Entry 2JG3 (X-ray diffraction, 1.90 A resolution); this record covers chains A and C of the 3 polymer chains in the assembly.

[Chain A]
Protein: Modification methylase taqi
From: Thermus aquaticus
Notes: EC 2.1.1.72
UniProtKB: P14385 (MTTA_THEAQ); residue numbers follow UniProt; this construct covers 1-421
Amino-acid sequence (421 residues; row label = number of the first residue in the row):
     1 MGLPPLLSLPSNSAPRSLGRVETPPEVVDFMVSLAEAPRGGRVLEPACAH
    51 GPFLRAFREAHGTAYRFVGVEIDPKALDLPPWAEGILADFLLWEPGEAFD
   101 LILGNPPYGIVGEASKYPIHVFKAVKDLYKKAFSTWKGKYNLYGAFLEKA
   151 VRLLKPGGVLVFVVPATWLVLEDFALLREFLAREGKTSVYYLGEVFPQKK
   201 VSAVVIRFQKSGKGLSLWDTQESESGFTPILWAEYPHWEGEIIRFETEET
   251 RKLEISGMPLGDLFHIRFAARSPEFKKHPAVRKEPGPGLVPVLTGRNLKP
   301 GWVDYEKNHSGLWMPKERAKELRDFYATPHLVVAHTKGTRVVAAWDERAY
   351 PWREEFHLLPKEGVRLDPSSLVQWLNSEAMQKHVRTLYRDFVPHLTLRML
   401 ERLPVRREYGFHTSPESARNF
Unresolved in the structure: 1-22, 415-421
Sequence notes: conflict Ala64 (Gly in P14385)
Residues lining bound ligands: BA2 (5'-deoxy-5'-(ethylamino)-8-{[4-({5-[(3as,4s,6ar)-2-oxohexahydro-1H-thieno[3,4-d]imidazol-4-yl]pentanoyl}amino)butyl]amino}adenosine): Ala47, Ala49, Val70, Glu71, Ile72, Asp73, Ala76, Ala88, Asp89, Phe90, Leu91, Asn105, Pro106, Pro107, Ile119, Tyr129, Leu142, Phe146

[Chain C]
Molecule: 10-nt DNA strand
Sequence (10 nucleotides; each row starts with the number of its first residue):
    11 GACATCGXAC
Modified residues: 6MA (N6-methyl-deoxy-adenosine-5'-monophosphate) at position 18

[Interface between chain A and chain C]
Pairs across the interface (38; chain A residue first):
  Gly112(A) - DA19(C)  phosphate contact
  Glu113(A) - 6MA_18(C)  phosphate contact
  Glu113(A) - DA19(C)  hydrogen bond to the phosphate
  Ser115(A) - 6MA_18(C)  sugar contact
  Lys116(A) - DC16(C)  hydrogen bond to the base
  Lys116(A) - DG17(C)  sugar contact
  Lys116(A) - 6MA_18(C)  sugar contact
  Tyr117(A) - DG17(C)  hydrogen bond to the base
  Tyr117(A) - 6MA_18(C)  base contact
  Tyr117(A) - DA19(C)  sugar contact
  Lys126(A) - DA19(C)  hydrogen bond to the phosphate
  Lys126(A) - DC20(C)  salt bridge to the phosphate
  Lys130(A) - DC20(C)  salt bridge to the phosphate
  Gly138(A) - DC20(C)  sugar contact
  Lys139(A) - DA19(C)  sugar contact
  Lys200(A) - DA12(C)  base contact
  Arg271(A) - DC16(C)  base contact
  Arg271(A) - DG17(C)  hydrogen bond to the base
  Arg271(A) - 6MA_18(C)  base contact
  Ser272(A) - DC16(C)  hydrogen bond to the phosphate
  Ser272(A) - DG17(C)  hydrogen bond to the phosphate
  Pro273(A) - DG17(C)  sugar contact
  Lys276(A) - DG17(C)  salt bridge to the phosphate
  Thr294(A) - DT15(C)  phosphate contact
  Gly295(A) - DA14(C)  phosphate contact
  Gly295(A) - DT15(C)  hydrogen bond to the phosphate
  Arg296(A) - DA14(C)  hydrogen bond to the phosphate
  Arg296(A) - DT15(C)  phosphate contact
  Thr336(A) - DA14(C)  base contact
  Thr336(A) - DT15(C)  phosphate contact
  Thr336(A) - DC16(C)  base contact
  Lys337(A) - DA14(C)  salt bridge to the phosphate
  Arg353(A) - DT15(C)  phosphate contact
  Arg353(A) - DC16(C)  salt bridge to the phosphate
  Glu354(A) - DT15(C)  phosphate contact
  Glu354(A) - DC16(C)  base contact
  Pro393(A) - DA14(C)  base contact
  Pro393(A) - DT15(C)  base contact
Also at the interface, not in a pair above, chain A (27 interface residues in all): Val111, Lys299, Gly338, Glu355, His394
Also at the interface, not in a pair above, chain C (9 interface residues in all): DC13

[Overview]
Chain A and chain C form an interface of 27 and 9 residues respectively; the contacts include 9 hydrogen bonds
and 5 salt bridges. Polar contacts include Lys116(A)-DC16(C), Tyr117(A)-DG17(C) and Arg271(A)-DG17(C). Bound
to chain A: compound BA2.
Here chain A is Modification methylase taqi (Thermus aquaticus) and chain C is a 10-nt DNA strand. Entry 2JG3
(MtaqI with BAZ) was determined by X-ray diffraction.
